1LTJ - chains B and C of the 5 polymer chains in the assembly; structure by X-ray diffraction, 2.80 A resolution.

== Chain B ==
Molecule: Fibrinogen Beta chain
Organism: Homo sapiens
Notes: fragment: Fragment D (residues 149-461)
UniProt: P02675 (FIBB_HUMAN); residues 149-461 here correspond to UniProt positions 179-491 (UniProt number = residue number + 30)
Chain sequence (313 residues; numbered 149 to 461; the number before each row is that of its first residue):
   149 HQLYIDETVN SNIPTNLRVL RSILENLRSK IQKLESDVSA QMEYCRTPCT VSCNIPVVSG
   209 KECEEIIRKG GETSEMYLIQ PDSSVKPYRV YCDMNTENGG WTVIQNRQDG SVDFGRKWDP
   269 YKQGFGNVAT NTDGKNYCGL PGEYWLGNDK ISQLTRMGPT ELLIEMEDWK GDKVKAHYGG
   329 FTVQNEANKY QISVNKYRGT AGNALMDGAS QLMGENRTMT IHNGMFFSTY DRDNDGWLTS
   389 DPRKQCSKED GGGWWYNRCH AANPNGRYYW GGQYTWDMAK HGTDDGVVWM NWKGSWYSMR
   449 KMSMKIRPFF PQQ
Disordered / not traced: 149-160, 459-461
Curated features (UniProtKB/Swiss-Prot):
  - glycosylation: N364 (N-linked (GlcNAc...) asparagine)
Cystine bridges: C201-C286, C211-C240, C394-C407
Glycans and other covalent adducts: glycan linked to N364
Metal / ion sites: Ca2+: D381, D383, W385

== Chain C ==
Molecule: Fibrinogen Gamma chain
Organism: Homo sapiens
Notes: fragment: Fragment D (residues 96-406)
UniProt: P02679 (FIBG_HUMAN); residues 96-406 here correspond to UniProt positions 122-432 (UniProt number = residue number + 26)
Chain sequence (311 residues; each row starts with the number of its first residue):
    96 YEASILTHDS SIRYLQEIYN SNNQKIVNLK EKVAQLEAQC QEPCKDTVQI HDITGKDCQD
   156 IANKGAKQSG LYFIKPLKAN QQFLVYCEID GSGNGWTVFQ KRLDGSVDFK KNWIQYKEGF
   216 GHLSPTGTTE FWLGNEKIHL ISTQSAIPYA LRVELEDWNG RTSTADYAMF KVGPEADKYR
   276 LTYAYFAGGD AGDAFDGFDF GDDPSDKFFT SHNGMQFSTW DNDNDKFEGN CAEQDGSGWW
   336 MNKCHAGHLN GVYYQGGTYS KASTPNGYDN GIIWATWKTR WYSMKKTTMK IIPFNRLTIG
   396 EGQQHHLGGA K
Disordered / not traced: 395-406
Curated features (UniProtKB/Swiss-Prot):
  - region: T374 to E396 (Gamma-chain polymerization, binding amino end of another fibrin alpha chain), G397 to K406 (Platelet aggregation and Staphylococcus clumping)
  - binding site (Ca(2+)): D318, D320, F322, G324
  - glycosylation: N308 (N-linked (GlcNAc...) asparagine)
  - cross-link: Q398 (Isoglutamyl lysine isopeptide (Gln-Lys) (interchain with K-432)), K406 (Isoglutamyl lysine isopeptide (Lys-Gln) (interchain with Q-424))
Cystine bridges: C153-C182, C326-C339
Metal / ion sites: Ca2+: D318, D320, F322, G324

== Interface between chain B and chain C ==
Residue-residue contacts (80; chain B residue first):
  I161(B) with H103(C)
  P162(B) with E97(C)
  L165(B) with L110(C), hydrophobic
  R166(B) with E97(C), salt bridge
  L168(B) with L110(C), hydrophobic
  R169(B) with Y109(C), hydrogen bond; L110(C)
  L172(B) with L110(C); I113(C), hydrophobic; Y114(C), hydrophobic; N117(C)
  E173(B) with Y109(C), hydrogen bond
  L175(B) with N117(C)
  R176(B) with Y109(C); N117(C)
  I179(B) with N117(C); K120(C); I121(C), hydrophobic
  L182(B) with L124(C), hydrophobic
  E183(B) with L124(C)
  V186(B) with K127(C)
  S187(B) with K127(C), hydrogen bond
  Q189(B) with L131(C)
  M190(B) with L131(C), hydrophobic; Q134(C)
  C193(B) with Q134(C); C135(C), hydrogen bond
  C197(B) with C139(C), disulfide; K140(C), hydrogen bond (backbone-backbone)
  T198(B) with C139(C); K140(C)
  V199(B) with K140(C), hydrogen bond (backbone-backbone); D141(C); T142(C), hydrogen bond (backbone-backbone)
  S200(B) with D141(C); T142(C), hydrogen bond; V143(C)
  C201(B) with D141(C), hydrogen bond (backbone-side chain); V143(C)
  N202(B) with V143(C); H217(C); L218(C); S219(C); P220(C); T224(C)
  I203(B) with I145(C), hydrophobic; L179(C), hydrophobic; H217(C); L218(C), hydrogen bond (backbone-backbone)
  P204(B) with G216(C); H217(C)
  V205(B) with G214(C); F215(C); G216(C), hydrogen bond (backbone-backbone); L218(C), hydrophobic; F226(C), hydrophobic; W227(C); L228(C); K232(C)
  V206(B) with G214(C)
  R216(B) with I209(C)
  K217(B) with I209(C); E213(C), salt bridge
  G218(B) with Q210(C), hydrogen bond (backbone-side chain)
  E220(B) with Q210(C), hydrogen bond
  E223(B) with H217(C), salt bridge
  L226(B) with F168(C), hydrophobic
  Q228(B) with Q176(C); Q177(C), hydrogen bond
  S231(B) with Q176(C)
  P235(B) with F168(C), hydrophobic; Q177(C)
  D261(B) with E132(C); Q136(C)
  R264(B) with Q136(C), hydrogen bond (side chain-backbone)
  G274(B) with P138(C)
  N275(B) with P138(C); C139(C), hydrogen bond (side chain-backbone)
  N284(B) with T224(C)
  Y285(B) with H217(C)
Interface residues without a listed pair, chain B (46 interface residues in all): M224, D230, R237
Interface residues without a listed pair, chain C (48 interface residues in all): Y96, S106, I107, V128, Q130, L166
Cross-chain cystine bridges: C197(B)-C139(C)

== Overview ==
The interface between chain B and chain C involves 46 residues on one side and 48 on the other; the contacts
include 1 disulfide bond, 16 hydrogen bonds and 3 salt bridges. Polar pairs include R166(B)-E97(C),
K217(B)-E213(C) and E223(B)-H217(C).
Here chain B is Fibrinogen Beta chain and chain C is Fibrinogen Gamma chain, both from Homo sapiens. Entry
1LTJ (Crystal Structure of Recombinant Human Fibrinogen Fragment D with the Peptide Ligands
Gly-Pro-Arg-Pro-Amide and Gly-His-Arg-Pro-Amide) was determined by X-ray diffraction, deposited together with
1LT9.
